8FD6 - chain A; structure by electron microscopy, 2.90 A resolution.

# Chain A
Molecule: Cytoplasmic dynein 1 heavy chain 1, Serine--tRNA ligase
Source organism: Homo sapiens
Notes: EC 6.1.1.11
UniProtKB: chimeric construct of Q14204, Q5SJX7: residues 3-1822 from Q14204 (DYHC1_HUMAN) positions 1458-3277 (UniProt number = residue number + 1455); residues 1823-1889 from Q5SJX7 positions 30-96 (UniProt number = residue number - 1793); residues 1890-3124 from Q14204 (DYHC1_HUMAN) positions 3412-4646 (UniProt number = residue number + 1522)
Chain sequence (3126 residues; each row starts with the number of its first residue):
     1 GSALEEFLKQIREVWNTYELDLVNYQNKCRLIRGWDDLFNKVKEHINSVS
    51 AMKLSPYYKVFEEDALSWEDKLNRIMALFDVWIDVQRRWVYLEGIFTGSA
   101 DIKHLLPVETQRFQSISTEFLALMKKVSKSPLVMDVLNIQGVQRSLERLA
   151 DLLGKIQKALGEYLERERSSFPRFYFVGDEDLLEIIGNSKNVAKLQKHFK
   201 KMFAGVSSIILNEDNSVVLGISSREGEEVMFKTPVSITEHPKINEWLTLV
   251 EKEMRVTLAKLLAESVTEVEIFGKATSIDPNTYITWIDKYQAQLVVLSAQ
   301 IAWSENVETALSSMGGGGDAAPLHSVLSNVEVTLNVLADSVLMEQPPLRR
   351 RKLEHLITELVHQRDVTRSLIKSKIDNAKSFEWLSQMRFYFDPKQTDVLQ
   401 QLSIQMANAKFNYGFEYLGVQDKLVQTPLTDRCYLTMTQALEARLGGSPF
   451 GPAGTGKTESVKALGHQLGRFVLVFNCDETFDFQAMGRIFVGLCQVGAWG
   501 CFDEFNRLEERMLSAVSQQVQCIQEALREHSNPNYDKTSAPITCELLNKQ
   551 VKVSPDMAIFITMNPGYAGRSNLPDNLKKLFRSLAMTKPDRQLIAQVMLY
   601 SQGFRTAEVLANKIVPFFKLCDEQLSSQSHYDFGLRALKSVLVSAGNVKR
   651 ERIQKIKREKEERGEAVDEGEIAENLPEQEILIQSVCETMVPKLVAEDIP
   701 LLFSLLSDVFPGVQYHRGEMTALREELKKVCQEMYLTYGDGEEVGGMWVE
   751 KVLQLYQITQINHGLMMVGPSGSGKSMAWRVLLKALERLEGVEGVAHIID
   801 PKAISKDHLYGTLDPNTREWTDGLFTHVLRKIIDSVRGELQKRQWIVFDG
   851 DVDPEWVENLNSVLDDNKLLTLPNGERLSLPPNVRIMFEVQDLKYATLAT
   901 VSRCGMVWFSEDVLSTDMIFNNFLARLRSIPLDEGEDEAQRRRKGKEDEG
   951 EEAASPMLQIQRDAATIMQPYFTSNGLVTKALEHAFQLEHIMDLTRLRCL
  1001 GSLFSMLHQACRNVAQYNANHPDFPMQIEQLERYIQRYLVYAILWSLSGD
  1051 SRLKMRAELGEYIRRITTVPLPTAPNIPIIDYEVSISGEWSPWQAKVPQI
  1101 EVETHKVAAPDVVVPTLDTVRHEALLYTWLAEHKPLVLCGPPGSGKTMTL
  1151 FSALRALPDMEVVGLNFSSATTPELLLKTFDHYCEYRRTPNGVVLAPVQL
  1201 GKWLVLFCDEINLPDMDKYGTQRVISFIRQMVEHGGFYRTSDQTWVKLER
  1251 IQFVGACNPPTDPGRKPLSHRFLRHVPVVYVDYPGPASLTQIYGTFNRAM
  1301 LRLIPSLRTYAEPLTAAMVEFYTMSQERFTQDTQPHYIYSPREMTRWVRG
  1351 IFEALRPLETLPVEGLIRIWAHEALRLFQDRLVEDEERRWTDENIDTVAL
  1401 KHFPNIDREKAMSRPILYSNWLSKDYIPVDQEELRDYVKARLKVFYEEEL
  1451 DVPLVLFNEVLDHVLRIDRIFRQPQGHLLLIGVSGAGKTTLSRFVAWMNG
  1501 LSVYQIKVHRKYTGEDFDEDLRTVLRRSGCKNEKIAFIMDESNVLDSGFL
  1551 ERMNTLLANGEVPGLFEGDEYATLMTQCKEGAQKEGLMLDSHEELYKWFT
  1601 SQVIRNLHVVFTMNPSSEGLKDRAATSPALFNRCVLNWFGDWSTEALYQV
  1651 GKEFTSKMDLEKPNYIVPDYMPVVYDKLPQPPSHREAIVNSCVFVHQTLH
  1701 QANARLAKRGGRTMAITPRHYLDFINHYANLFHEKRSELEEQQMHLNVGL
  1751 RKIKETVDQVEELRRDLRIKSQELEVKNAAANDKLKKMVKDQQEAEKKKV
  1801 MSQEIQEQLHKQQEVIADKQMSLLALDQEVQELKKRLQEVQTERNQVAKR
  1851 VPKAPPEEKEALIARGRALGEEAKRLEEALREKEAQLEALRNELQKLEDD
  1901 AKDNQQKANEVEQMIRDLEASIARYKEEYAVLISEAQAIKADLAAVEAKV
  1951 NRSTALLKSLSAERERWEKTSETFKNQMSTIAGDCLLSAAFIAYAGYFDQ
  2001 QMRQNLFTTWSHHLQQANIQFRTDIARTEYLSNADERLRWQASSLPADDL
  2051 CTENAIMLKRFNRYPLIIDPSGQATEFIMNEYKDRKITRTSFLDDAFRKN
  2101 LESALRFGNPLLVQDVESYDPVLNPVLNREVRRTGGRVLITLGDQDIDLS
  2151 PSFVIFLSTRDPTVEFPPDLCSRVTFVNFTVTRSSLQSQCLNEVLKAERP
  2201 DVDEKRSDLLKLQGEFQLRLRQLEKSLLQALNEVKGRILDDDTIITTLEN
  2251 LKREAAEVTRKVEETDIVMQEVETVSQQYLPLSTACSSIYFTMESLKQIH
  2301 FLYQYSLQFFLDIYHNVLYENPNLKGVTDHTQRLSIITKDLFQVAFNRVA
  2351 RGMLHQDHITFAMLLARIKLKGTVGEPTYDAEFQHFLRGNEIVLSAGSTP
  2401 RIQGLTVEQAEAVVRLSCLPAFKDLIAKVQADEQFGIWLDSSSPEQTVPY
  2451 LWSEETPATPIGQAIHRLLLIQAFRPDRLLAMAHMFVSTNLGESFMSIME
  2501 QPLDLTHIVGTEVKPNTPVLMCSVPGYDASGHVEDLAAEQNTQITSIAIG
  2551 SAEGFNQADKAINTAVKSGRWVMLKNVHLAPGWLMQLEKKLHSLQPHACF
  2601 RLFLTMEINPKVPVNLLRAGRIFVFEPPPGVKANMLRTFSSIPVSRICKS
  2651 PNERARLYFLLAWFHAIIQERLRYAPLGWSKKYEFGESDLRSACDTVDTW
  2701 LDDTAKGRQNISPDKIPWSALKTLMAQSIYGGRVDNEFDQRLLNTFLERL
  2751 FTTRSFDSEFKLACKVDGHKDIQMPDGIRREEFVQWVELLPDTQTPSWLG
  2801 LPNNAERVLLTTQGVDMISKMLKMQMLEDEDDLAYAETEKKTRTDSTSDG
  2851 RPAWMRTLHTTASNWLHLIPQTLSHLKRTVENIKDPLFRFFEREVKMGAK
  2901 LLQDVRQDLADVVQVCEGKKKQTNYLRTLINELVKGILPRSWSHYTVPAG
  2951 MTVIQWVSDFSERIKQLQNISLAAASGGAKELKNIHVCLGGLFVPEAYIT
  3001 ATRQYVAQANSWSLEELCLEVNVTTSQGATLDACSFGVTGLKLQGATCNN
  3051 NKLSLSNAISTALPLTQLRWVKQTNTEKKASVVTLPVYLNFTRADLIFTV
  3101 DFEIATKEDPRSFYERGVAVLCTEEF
Unresolved in the structure: 1-87, 115-151, 533-540, 660-671, 933-954, 1766-1948, 2826-2852, 3124-3126
Construct notes: expression tag (1-2, 3125-3126)
Curated features (UniProtKB/Swiss-Prot):
  - binding site (ATP): Gly451 to Thr458, Gly769 to Ser776, Gly1140 to Thr1147, Gly1482 to Thr1489
  - modified residue: Lys1958 (N6-acetyllysine), Ser2640 (Phosphoserine), Lys2761 (N6-acetyllysine), Thr2844 (Phosphothreonine), Ser2846 (Phosphoserine)
Metal / ion sites: Mg2+: Thr458 (together with ADP, vanadate)
Small-molecule neighbours:
  - ADP (adenosine-5'-diphosphate), molecule 1: Leu424, Val425, Thr427, Thr430, Pro452, Ala453, Gly454, Thr455, Gly456, Lys457, Thr458, Glu459, Ile594, Leu635, Arg636, Lys639, Asp865, Asp866, Arg903
  - ADP, molecule 2: Val1112, Val1113, Val1114, Thr1116, Thr1119, Pro1142, Gly1143, Ser1144, Gly1145, Lys1146, Thr1147, Met1148, Pro1284, Ile1292, Tyr1293, Pro1341, Arg1342, Thr1345
  - ADP, molecule 3: Val1452, Pro1453, Leu1454, Val1455, Phe1457, Val1460, Val1483, Ser1484, Gly1485, Ala1486, Gly1487, Lys1488, Thr1489, Thr1490, Trp1642, Arg1719, Leu1722, Asn2128
  - ATP (adenosine-5'-triphosphate): Leu736, Thr737, Trp748, Ser771, Gly772, Ser773, Gly774, Lys775, Ser776, Met777, Asp849, Glu889, Leu914, Met918, Ile919, Asn922, Leu997, Arg1229, Glu1233, Arg1271, Arg1274
  - vanadate: Pro452, Ala453, Gly454, Lys457, Thr458, Asp503, Glu504, Thr562, Asn564, Arg636, Asn861, Ala899, Arg903
What the authors report for this chain:
  - binding site for vanadate: Glu504, Asn564, Asn861, Ala899, Arg903

# Summary
Chain A binds ATP, 3 copies of ADP and vanadate. From UniProt: 32 ATP-binding residues. From the paper: a
binding site for vanadate at Glu504, Asn564 and Asn861 among others.
Chain A is Cytoplasmic dynein 1 heavy chain 1, Serine--tRNA ligase (Homo sapiens); the structure, Engineered
human dynein motor domain in the microtubule-unbound state in the buffer containing ATP-Vi, was determined by
electron microscopy (same publication as 8FCY, 8FDT and 8FDU).
